6FVY - chains K and L of the 47 polymer chains in the assembly; structure by electron microscopy, 6.10 A resolution (low resolution: residue-level contacts below are approximate; hydrogen-bond / salt-bridge calls are withheld).

[Chain K]
Molecule: 26S proteasome regulatory subunit 6B homolog
From: Saccharomyces cerevisiae (strain ATCC 204508 / S288c)
UniProtKB: P33298 (PRS6B_YEAST); residue numbers follow UniProt; this construct covers 35-428
Amino-acid sequence (394 residues; numbered 35 to 428; the number before each row is that of its first residue):
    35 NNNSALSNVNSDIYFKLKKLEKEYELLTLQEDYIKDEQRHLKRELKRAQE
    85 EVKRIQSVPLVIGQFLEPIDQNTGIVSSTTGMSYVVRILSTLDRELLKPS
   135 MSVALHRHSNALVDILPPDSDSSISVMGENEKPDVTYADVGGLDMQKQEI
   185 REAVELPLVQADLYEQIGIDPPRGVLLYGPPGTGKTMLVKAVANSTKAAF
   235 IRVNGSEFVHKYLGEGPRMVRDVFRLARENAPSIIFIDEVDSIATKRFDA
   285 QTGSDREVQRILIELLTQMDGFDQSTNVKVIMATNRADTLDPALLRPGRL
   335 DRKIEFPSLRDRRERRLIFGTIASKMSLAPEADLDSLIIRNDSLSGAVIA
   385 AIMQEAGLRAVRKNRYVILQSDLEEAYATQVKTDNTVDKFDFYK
UniProt features mapped onto this chain:
  - binding site (ATP): Gly213 to Thr220
  - cross-link: Lys280 (Glycyl lysine isopeptide (Lys-Gly) (interchain with G-Cter in ubiquitin))
Ion coordination: Mg2+: Thr220 (together with ATP)
Small-molecule neighbours:
  - ATP (adenosine-5'-triphosphate), molecule 1: Ala172, Asp173, Gly176, Leu177, Pro215, Gly216, Thr217, Gly218, Lys219, Thr220, Met221, Leu222, Asn319, Arg344, Ile352, Gly380, Ala381, Ala384
  - ATP, molecule 2: Arg207, Leu300, Asp304, Arg330, Gly332, Arg333

[Chain L]
Molecule: 26S proteasome subunit RPT4
From: Saccharomyces cerevisiae (strain ATCC 204508 / S288c)
UniProtKB: P53549 (PRS10_YEAST); residue numbers follow UniProt; this construct covers 49-436
Amino-acid sequence (388 residues; numbered 49 to 436; the number before each row is that of its first residue):
    49 EQEAHNKALNQFKRKLLEHRRYDDQLKQRRQNIRDLEKLYDKTENDIKAL
    99 QSIGQLIGEVMKELSEEKYIVKASSGPRYIVGVRNSVDRSKLKKGVRVTL
   149 DITTLTIMRILPRETDPLVYNMTSFEQGEITFDGIGGLTEQIRELREVIE
   199 LPLKNPEIFQRVGIKPPKGVLLYGPPGTGKTLLAKAVAATIGANFIFSPA
   249 SGIVDKYIGESARIIREMFAYAKEHEPCIIFMDEVDAIGGRRFSEGTSAD
   299 REIQRTLMELLTQMDGFDNLGQTKIIMATNRPDTLDPALLRPGRLDRKVE
   349 IPLPNEAGRLEIFKIHTAKVKKTGEFDFEAAVKMSDGFNGADIRNCATEA
   399 GFFAIRDDRDHINPDDLMKAVRKVAEVKKLEGTIEYQK
UniProt features mapped onto this chain:
  - binding site (ATP): Gly222 to Thr229
Ion coordination: Mg2+: Thr229 (together with ADP)
Small-molecule neighbours:
  - ADP (adenosine-5'-diphosphate): Gly182, Ile183, Gly184, Pro223, Pro224, Gly225, Thr226, Gly227, Lys228, Thr229, Leu230, Pro352, Ile360, His364, Gly388, Ala389, Arg392
  - ATP (adenosine-5'-triphosphate): Lys213, Leu309, Asp313, Ala336, Arg339, Arg342

[Chain K / chain L interface]
Residue-residue contacts (116; chain K residue first):
  Ser91(K) with Lys116(L)
  Val92(K) with Ile128(L); Val129(L); Gly130(L)
  Pro93(K) with Ile128(L); Thr152(L)
  Leu94(K) with Tyr127(L); Ile128(L)
  Val95(K) with Arg126(L); Tyr127(L)
  Ile96(K) with Arg126(L); Ile128(L)
  Thr113(K) with Pro125(L); Arg126(L)
  Arg141(K) with Ile150(L); Thr151(L); Thr152(L); Leu153(L)
  Leu150(K) with Ile128(L)
  Asp153(K) with Lys110(L)
  Ser154(K) with Lys110(L); Glu111(L); Leu112(L); Ile118(L)
  Asp155(K) with Met109(L); Ile118(L); Arg126(L)
  Ser156(K) with Met109(L); Lys110(L)
  Ser157(K) with Lys110(L)
  Pro167(K) with Asn317(L)
  Pro215(K) with Ala336(L); Arg339(L)
  Gly216(K) with Arg339(L)
  Thr220(K) with Asp313(L); Phe315(L)
  Met221(K) with Asp313(L); Gly314(L); Phe315(L)
  Lys224(K) with Phe315(L)
  Arg236(K) with Phe315(L); Asp316(L)
  Ser240(K) with Arg303(L); Glu307(L)
  Val243(K) with Arg303(L)
  His244(K) with Ile256(L)
  Lys245(K) with Tyr255(L); Ile256(L); Glu258(L); Arg261(L)
  Asp272(K) with Phe315(L)
  Glu273(K) with Met306(L)
  Asp275(K) with Arg289(L); Ser292(L); Met306(L)
  Ser276(K) with Ser292(L); Arg303(L)
  Ala278(K) with Ser292(L)
  Thr279(K) with Ser292(L); Arg299(L)
  Lys280(K) with Ser292(L); Glu293(L)
  Arg281(K) with Glu293(L); Gly294(L); Arg299(L)
  Asp283(K) with Gly294(L); Arg299(L)
  Ser288(K) with Ile256(L); Ser296(L)
  Asp289(K) with Gly294(L); Ser296(L); Arg299(L)
  Glu291(K) with Ile256(L)
  Val292(K) with Arg299(L); Arg303(L)
  Gln293(K) with Arg299(L)
  Asn319(K) with Met306(L)
  Arg320(K) with Arg289(L); Arg290(L)
  Thr323(K) with Arg289(L)
  Lys359(K) with Gly211(L); Lys213(L)
  Met360(K) with Val210(L)
  Ala381(K) with Arg339(L); Pro340(L)
  Val382(K) with Pro340(L)
  Ala385(K) with Pro340(L)
  Met387(K) with Ile212(L)
  Gln388(K) with Ile212(L); Lys213(L); Pro214(L); Pro215(L); Leu343(L); Asp344(L)
  Glu389(K) with Asp344(L)
  Gly391(K) with Val210(L); Ile212(L)
  Leu392(K) with Glu195(L); Ile212(L); Asp344(L); Arg345(L)
  Arg393(K) with Arg345(L)
  Ala394(K) with Val210(L)
  Val395(K) with Leu199(L); Ile206(L); Phe207(L)
  Arg396(K) with Glu195(L)
  Arg399(K) with Arg209(L)
  Tyr400(K) with Arg209(L)
  Ile402(K) with Val210(L); Ile212(L)
  Gln414(K) with Pro340(L); Leu343(L); Asp344(L); Lys346(L)
  Lys416(K) with Leu338(L)
Other interface residues (no listed pair), chain K (72 interface residues in all): Thr114, Pro151, Ile158, Lys166, Phe234, Asn238, Glu241, Phe282, Thr286, Ala384, Asn419
Other interface residues (no listed pair), chain L (64 interface residues in all): Lys142, Val196, Lys216, Gly257, Ala260, Thr295, Gln302, Thr310, Gly341, Lys436

[Summary]
72 residues of chain K and 64 residues of chain L are in contact. One ATP molecule is bound between chain K
and chain L. Chain K binds ATP. Chain L binds ADP.
Here chain K is 26S proteasome regulatory subunit 6B homolog and chain L is 26S proteasome subunit RPT4, both
from Saccharomyces cerevisiae (strain ATCC 204508 / S288c). Entry 6FVY (26S proteasome, s6 state) was
determined by electron microscopy together with 6FVW, 6FVT, 6FVU, 6FVV and 6FVX from the same study.
